Entry 8VRN (electron microscopy, 2.57 A resolution); this record covers chains B and I of the 9 polymer chains in the assembly.

Chain B:
Molecule: Gamma-aminobutyric acid receptor subunit alpha-1
From: Homo sapiens
Reference sequence: P14867 (GBRA1_HUMAN); residues 1-312 here correspond to UniProt positions 28-339 (UniProt number = residue number + 27)
Chain sequence (358 residues; each row starts with the number of its first residue):
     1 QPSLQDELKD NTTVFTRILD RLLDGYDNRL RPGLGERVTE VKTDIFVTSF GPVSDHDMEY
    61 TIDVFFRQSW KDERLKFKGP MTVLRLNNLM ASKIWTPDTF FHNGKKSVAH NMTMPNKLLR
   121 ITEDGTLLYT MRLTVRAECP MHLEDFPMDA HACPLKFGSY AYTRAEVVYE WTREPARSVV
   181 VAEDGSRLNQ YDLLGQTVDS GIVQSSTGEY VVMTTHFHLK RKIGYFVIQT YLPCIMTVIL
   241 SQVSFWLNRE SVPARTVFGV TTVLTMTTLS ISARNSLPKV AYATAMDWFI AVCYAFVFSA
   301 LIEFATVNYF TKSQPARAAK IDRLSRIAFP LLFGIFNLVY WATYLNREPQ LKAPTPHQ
Unresolved in the structure: 1-9, 348-358
Construct notes: linker (313-319)
Disulfide bonds: Cys139-Cys153
Glycans and other covalent adducts: glycan linked to Asn111
Ligand contacts:
  - A1ADN (3-(4-methylphenyl)-2-phenylquinazolin-4(3H)-one): Ile228, Gln229, Leu232, Pro233, Met236, Thr237, Thr265, Leu269
  - gamma-amino-butanoic acid (ABU): Phe65, Arg67, Leu118, Thr130
  - phosphatidylethanolamine (PTY): Lys222, Ile223, Gly224, Val227, Ile228, Leu232, Ile235, Ile239, Pro330, Phe333, Gly334, Asn337, Trp341
  - Q3G (O-[(R)-[(2S)-2-(hexadecanoyloxy)-3-(octadecanoyloxy)propoxy](hydroxy)phosphoryl]-D-serine): Ile302, Thr306, Tyr309, Phe310, Arg317
UniProt features mapped onto this chain:
  - binding site (4-aminobutanoate): Arg67, Thr130
  - binding site (3alpha-hydroxy-5alpha-pregnan-11,20-dione): Trp246
  - glycosylation (N-linked (GlcNAc...) asparagine): Asn11, Asn111

Chain I:
Molecule: Kappa FAB light chain
From: Mus musculus
Notes: antibody fragment or engineered binder
Chain sequence (213 residues; each row starts with the number of its first residue):
     1 NIVMTQSPKS MSMSVGERVT LSCKASEYVG TYVSWYQQKP EQSPKLLIYG ASNRYTGVPD
    61 RFTGSGSATD FTLTIGSVQA EDLADYHCGQ SYSYPTFGAG TKLELKRADA APTVSIFPPS
   121 SEQLTSGGAS VVCFLNNFYP KDINVKWKID GSERQNGVLN SWTDQDSKDS TYSMSSTLTL
   181 TKDEYERHNS YTCEATHKTS TSPIVKSFNR NEC
Unresolved in the structure: 106-213
Disulfide bonds: Cys23-Cys88

How chain B and chain I interact:
Pairs across the interface (18; chain B residue first):
  Arg164(B) with Asn53(I), hydrogen bond
  Trp171(B) with Tyr32(I), hydrogen bond
  Glu174(B) with Tyr92(I); Tyr94(I)
  Pro175(B) with Tyr32(I), hydrophobic; Ser91(I); Tyr92(I)
  Ala176(B) with Tyr92(I), hydrogen bond (backbone-backbone)
  Arg177(B) with Tyr94(I), hydrogen bond
  Thr197(B) with Tyr28(I); Tyr92(I)
  Val198(B) with Tyr28(I), hydrogen bond (backbone-side chain); Tyr92(I), hydrogen bond (backbone-side chain)
  Asp199(B) with Tyr28(I); Thr31(I), hydrogen bond; Tyr32(I)
  Ser200(B) with Thr31(I), hydrogen bond (backbone-side chain); Tyr32(I)
Interface residues without a listed pair, chain B (12 interface residues in all): Glu170, Gln196
Interface residues without a listed pair, chain I (10 interface residues in all): Gly30, Tyr49, Ser93

Overview:
Chain B and chain I form an interface of 12 and 10 residues respectively, with 8 hydrogen bonds. Polar pairs
include Arg164(B)-Asn53(I), Trp171(B)-Tyr32(I) and Arg177(B)-Tyr94(I). Ligands of chain B:
gamma-amino-butanoic acid, compound A1ADN, phosphatidylethanolamine and compound Q3G. N-acetylglucosamine is
covalently linked to Asn111(B).
Here chain B is Gamma-aminobutyric acid receptor subunit alpha-1 (Homo sapiens) and chain I is Kappa FAB light
chain (Mus musculus). Entry 8VRN (Human GABAA receptor alpha1-beta2-gamma2 subtype in complex with GABA plus
PPTQ) was determined by electron microscopy (same publication as 8VQY).
